PDB entry 6M44 | X-ray diffraction, 3.81 A resolution | chains I and N of the 18 polymer chains in the assembly

Chain I:
Molecule: 355-nt DNA strand
Organism: other sequences
Sequence (355 nucleotides; each row starts with the number of its first residue):
     1 CGCTGACGAA AAAAAAAACG CATCCCGGTG CCGAGGCCGC TCAATTGGTC GTAGACAGCT
    61 CTAGCACCGC TTAAACGCAC GTACGCGCTG TCTACCGCGT TTTAACCGCC ACTAGAAGCG
   121 CTTACTAGTC TCCAGGCACG TGTGAGACCG GCACATGAAA AAAAAAATGC ATGCTCGAGT
   181 ATGAAAAAAA AAATCGCATC CCGGTGCCGA GGCCGCTCAA TTGGTCGTAG ACAGCTCTAG
   241 CACCGCTTAA ACGCACGTAC GCGCTGTCTA CCGCGTTTTA ACCGCCACTA GAAGCGCTTA
   301 CTAGTCTCCA GGCACGTGTG AGACCGGCAC ATGAAAAAAA AAACGTCAGC GGTAC
Metal / ion sites: Ca2+ near DG136 (its only coordinating residue here)

Chain N:
Protein: Histone H2B type 1-J
Organism: Homo sapiens
UniProtKB: P06899 (H2B1J_HUMAN); residues 0-125 here correspond to UniProt positions 1-126 (UniProt number = residue number + 1)
Sequence (126 residues; each row starts with the number of its first residue; numbering starts at 0):
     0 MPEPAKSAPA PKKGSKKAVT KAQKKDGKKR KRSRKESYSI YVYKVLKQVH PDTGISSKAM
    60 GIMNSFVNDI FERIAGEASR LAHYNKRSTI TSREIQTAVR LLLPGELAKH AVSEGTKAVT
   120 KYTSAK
Not modelled in the structure: 0-30

Chain I / chain N interface:
Residue-residue contacts (17):
  DA34(I) - Tyr42(N)  phosphate contact
  DA34(I) - Ile54(N)  sugar contact
  DA34(I) - Ser55(N)  phosphate contact
  DA34(I) - Ser56(N)  hydrogen bond to the phosphate
  DG35(I) - Tyr42(N)  hydrogen bond to the phosphate
  DG35(I) - Gly53(N)  phosphate contact
  DG35(I) - Ile54(N)  phosphate contact
  DC42(I) - Arg33(N)  hydrogen bond to the sugar
  DA43(I) - Glu35(N)  sugar contact
  DA53(I) - Ser87(N)  phosphate contact
  DA53(I) - Thr88(N)  hydrogen bond to the phosphate
  DG54(I) - Lys85(N)  phosphate contact
  DG54(I) - Arg86(N)  phosphate contact
  DG54(I) - Ser87(N)  hydrogen bond to the phosphate
  DG54(I) - Thr88(N)  hydrogen bond to the phosphate
  DA55(I) - Arg86(N)  salt bridge to the phosphate
  DG118(I) - Ser32(N)  hydrogen bond to the phosphate
Other interface residues (no listed pair), chain I (9 interface residues in all): DT41

Overview:
The interface between chain I and chain N involves 9 residues on one side and 12 on the other, with 7 hydrogen
bonds and 1 salt bridge. Polar pairs include DC42(I)-Arg33(N), DA34(I)-Ser56(N) and DG35(I)-Tyr42(N).
Here chain I is a 355-nt DNA strand (other sequences) and chain N is Histone H2B type 1-J (Homo sapiens).
Entry 6M44 (355 bp di-nucleosome harboring cohesive DNA termini (high cryoprotectant)) was determined by X-ray
diffraction together with 6LA8, 6LA9 and 6M3V from the same study.
